4AA6 - chains B and D of the 4 polymer chains in the assembly; structure by X-ray diffraction, 2.60 A resolution.

== Chain B ==
Molecule: Estrogen receptor
Source organism: Homo sapiens
UniProtKB: P03372 (ESR1_HUMAN); numbering as in UniProt (aligned over 182-252)
Amino-acid sequence (71 residues; row label = number of the first residue in the row):
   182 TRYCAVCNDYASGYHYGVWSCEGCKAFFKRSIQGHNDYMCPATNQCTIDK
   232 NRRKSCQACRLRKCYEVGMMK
Not modelled in the structure: 217
Bound ions: Zn2+ site 1: Cys185, Cys188, Cys202, Cys205; Zn2+ site 2: Cys221, Cys227, Cys237, Cys240

== Chain D ==
Molecule: 18-nt DNA strand
Sequence (18 nucleotides; row label = number of the first residue in the row):
     1 TCAGGTCACTGTGACTTA

== Chain B / chain D interface ==
Contacting residue pairs (9):
  Gly194(B) with DC2(D), phosphate contact
  Tyr195(B) with DC2(D), hydrogen bond to the phosphate; DA3(D), phosphate contact
  His196(B) with DA3(D), salt bridge to the phosphate
  Tyr197(B) with DA3(D), hydrogen bond to the phosphate; DG4(D), phosphate contact
  Lys206(B) with DG4(D), hydrogen bond to the base
  Lys210(B) with DG5(D), hydrogen bond to the base; DT6(D), hydrogen bond to the base

== In short ==
6 residues of chain B and 5 residues of chain D are in contact, with 5 hydrogen bonds and 1 salt bridge. Among
the polar pairs are Lys206(B)-DG4(D), Lys210(B)-DG5(D) and Lys210(B)-DT6(D). The Zn2+ site 1 is built by
Cys185(B), Cys188(B), Cys202(B) and Cys205(B).
Here chain B is Estrogen receptor (Homo sapiens) and chain D is an 18-nt DNA strand. Entry 4AA6 (The oestrogen
receptor recognizes an imperfectly palindromic response element through an alternative side-chain
conformation) was determined by X-ray diffraction.
